Entry 2MTA (X-ray diffraction, 2.40 A resolution); this record covers chains A and C of the 4 polymer chains in the assembly.

Chain A:
Name: Amicyanin
Organism: Paracoccus denitrificans
UniProtKB: P22364 (AMCY_PARDE); residues 1-105 here correspond to UniProt positions 27-131 (UniProt number = residue number + 26)
Amino-acid sequence (105 residues; each row starts with the number of its first residue):
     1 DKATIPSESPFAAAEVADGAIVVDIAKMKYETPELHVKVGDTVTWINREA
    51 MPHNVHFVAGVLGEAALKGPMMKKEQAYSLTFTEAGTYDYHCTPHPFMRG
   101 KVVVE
Ion coordination: Cu ion: His53, Cys92, His95
Curated features (UniProtKB/Swiss-Prot):
  - binding site (Cu cation): His53, Cys92, His95, Met98

Chain C:
Name: Cytochrome C551I
Organism: Paracoccus denitrificans
UniProtKB: P29899 (CYCL_PARDE); residues 1-147 here correspond to UniProt positions 23-169 (UniProt number = residue number + 22)
Amino-acid sequence (147 residues; numbered 1 to 147; the number before each row is that of its first residue):
     1 APQFFNIIDGSPLNFDDAMEEGRDTEAVKHFLETGENVYNEDPEILPEAE
    51 ELYAGMCSGCHGHYAEGKIGPGLNDAYWTYPGNETDVGLFSTLYGGATGQ
   101 MGPMWGSLTLDEMLRTMAWVRHLYTGDPKDASWLTDEQKAGFTPFQP
Glycans and other covalent adducts: heme c (HEC) linked to Cys57, Cys60
Ion coordination: heme c Fe: His61, Met101
Small-molecule neighbours: heme c (HEC): Met56, His61, Gly70, Pro71, Leu73, Tyr77, Trp78, Thr79, Tyr80, Asn83, Leu89, Thr92, Leu93, Ala97, Thr98, Gln100, Met101, Met104, Thr116, Val120

Chain A / chain C interface:
Contacting residue pairs (16):
  Asp24(A) - Tyr77(C)
  Asp24(A) - Thr79(C)  hydrogen bond
  Ala26(A) - Tyr77(C)  hydrophobic
  Lys27(A) - Asp75(C)
  Lys29(A) - Asp75(C)  salt bridge
  Glu31(A) - Pro71(C)
  Glu31(A) - Gly72(C)  hydrogen bond (backbone-backbone)
  Glu31(A) - Asp75(C)
  Thr32(A) - Ile69(C)
  Thr32(A) - Pro71(C)
  Pro33(A) - Gly67(C)
  Pro33(A) - Lys68(C)
  Glu34(A) - Lys68(C)  hydrogen bond (backbone-backbone)
  Glu34(A) - Ile69(C)
  His36(A) - Ile69(C)
  Arg48(A) - Tyr77(C)  hydrogen bond
Interface residues without a listed pair, chain C (10 interface residues in all): Gly70, Asn74

Overview:
Chain A and chain C each contribute 10 residues to their interface; the contacts include 4 hydrogen bonds and
1 salt bridge. Among the polar pairs are Lys29(A)-Asp75(C), Asp24(A)-Thr79(C) and Arg48(A)-Tyr77(C).
Covalently linked heme c: at Cys60(C).
Here chain A is Amicyanin and chain C is Cytochrome C551I, both from Paracoccus denitrificans. Entry 2MTA
(Crystal structure of a ternary electron transfer complex between methylamine dehydrogenase, amicyanin and a
C-type cytochrome) was determined by X-ray diffraction.
